Entry 5EI1 (X-ray diffraction, 2.40 A resolution); this record covers chains A and C of the 4 polymer chains in the assembly.

# Chain A
Protein: Estrogen receptor
From: Homo sapiens
Notes: fragment: ligand-binding domain
UniProtKB: P03372 (ESR1_HUMAN); residue numbers follow UniProt; this construct covers 298-554
Amino-acid sequence (257 residues; each row starts with the number of its first residue):
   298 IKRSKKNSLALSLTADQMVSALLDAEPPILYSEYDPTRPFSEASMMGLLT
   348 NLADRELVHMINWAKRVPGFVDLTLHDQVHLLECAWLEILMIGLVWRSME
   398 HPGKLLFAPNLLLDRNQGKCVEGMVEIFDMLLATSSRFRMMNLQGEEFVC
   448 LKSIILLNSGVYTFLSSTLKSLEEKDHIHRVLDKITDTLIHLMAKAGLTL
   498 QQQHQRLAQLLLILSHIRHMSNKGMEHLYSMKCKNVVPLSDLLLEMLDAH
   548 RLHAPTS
Disordered / not traced: 298-305, 333-334, 462-470, 549-554
Sequence notes: engineered mutation Ser-537 (Tyr in P03372)
Small-molecule neighbours: 5OR (2-(4-hydroxyphenyl)-3-iodanyl-imidazo[1,2-a]pyridin-6-ol): Met-343, Leu-346, Thr-347, Leu-349, Ala-350, Glu-353, Leu-384, Leu-387, Met-388, Leu-391, Arg-394, Phe-404, Met-421, Ile-424, Gly-521, His-524, Leu-525, Met-528

# Chain C
Protein: NCOA2
Notes: fragment: Nuclear receptor-interacting peptide
Amino-acid sequence (14 residues; each row starts with the number of its first residue):
   686 KHKILHRLLQDSSS
Disordered / not traced: 686, 697-699

# Chain A / chain C interface
Pairs across the interface - 19 pairs, chain A then chain C:
  Ile-358(A) / Leu-690(C)  hydrophobic
  Ile-358(A) / Leu-693(C)
  Ile-358(A) / Leu-694(C)  hydrophobic
  Asn-359(A) / Asp-696(C)
  Lys-362(A) / Leu-693(C)
  Lys-362(A) / Leu-694(C)
  Lys-362(A) / Asp-696(C)  hydrogen bond (side chain-backbone)
  Leu-372(A) / Leu-694(C)  hydrophobic
  Val-376(A) / Leu-690(C)
  Val-376(A) / His-691(C)
  Val-376(A) / Leu-694(C)  hydrophobic
  Leu-379(A) / Leu-694(C)  hydrophobic
  Glu-380(A) / Lys-688(C)  salt bridge
  Glu-380(A) / Leu-690(C)
  Asp-538(A) / Ile-689(C)
  Leu-539(A) / Ile-689(C)
  Glu-542(A) / Lys-688(C)
  Glu-542(A) / Ile-689(C)  hydrogen bond (side chain-backbone)
  Met-543(A) / Leu-690(C)  hydrophobic
Also at the interface, not in a pair above, chain A (13 interface residues in all): Phe-367, Gln-375
Also at the interface, not in a pair above, chain C (9 interface residues in all): His-687, Gln-695

# Overview
The interface between chain A and chain C involves 13 residues on one side and 9 on the other, with 2 hydrogen
bonds and 1 salt bridge. Polar pairs include Glu-380(A)/Lys-688(C), Lys-362(A)/Asp-696(C) and
Glu-542(A)/Ile-689(C). Chain A binds compound 5OR.
Here chain A is Estrogen receptor (Homo sapiens) and chain C is NCOA2. Entry 5EI1 (Crystal Structure of the
ER-alpha Ligand-binding Domain (Y537S) in Complex with the imidazopyridine derivative
2-(4-hydroxyphenyl)-3-iodanyl-imidazo[1,2-a]pyridin-6-ol) was determined by X-ray diffraction, deposited
together with 4ZN7, 4ZNH, 4ZNS, 4ZNT, 4ZNU, 4ZNV and 50 further entries.
